Entry 4KNY (X-ray diffraction, 2.94 A resolution); this record covers chains B and Z of the 4 polymer chains in the assembly.

# Chain B
Molecule: KDP operon transcriptional regulatory protein KdpE
From: Escherichia coli
UniProtKB: P21866 (KDPE_ECOLI); numbering as in UniProt (aligned over 3-225)
Amino-acid sequence (227 residues; row label = number of the first residue in the row; numbers below 1 keep their minus sign (Gly-1 is residue -1)):
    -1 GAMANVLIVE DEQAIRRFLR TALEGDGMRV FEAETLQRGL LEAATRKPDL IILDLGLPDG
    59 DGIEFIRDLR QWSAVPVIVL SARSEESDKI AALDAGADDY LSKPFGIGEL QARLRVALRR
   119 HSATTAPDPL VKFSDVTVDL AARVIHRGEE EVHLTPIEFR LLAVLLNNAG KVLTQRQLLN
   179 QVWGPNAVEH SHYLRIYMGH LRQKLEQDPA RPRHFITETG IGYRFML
Disordered / not traced: -1
Construct notes: expression tag (-1 to 2)
Swiss-Prot annotation at these positions:
  - DNA-binding region: Asp126 to Leu225 (OmpR/PhoB-type)
  - modified residue: Asp52 (4-aspartylphosphate)
Reported in the primary citation:
  - mutagenesis - Q69A, E149A, E216A, R222A: increased signaling
  - mutagenesis - E216A: increased binding to Promoter DNA
  - mutagenesis - D52E: abolished signaling
  - mutagenesis - Q69E, Q69R: unchanged signaling
  - mutagenesis - D126A, H151A, K169A: decreased signaling
  - mutagenesis - D52A: abolished signaling in response to co-expressing histidine kinase KdpD
  - mutagenesis - D52A: unchanged signaling in response to overexpressed
  - post-translational modification sites: Asp52 (citing earlier work)
  - mutagenesis - D66A, W70A, R141A, R158A: decreased signaling in response to K+-limiting conditions
  - mutagenesis - E149A, R222A: unchanged binding to Promoter DNA

# Chain Z
Molecule: Promoter DNA
Sequence (30 nucleotides; numbered 1 to 30; the number before each row is that of its first residue):
     1 CGGGCGGGGT GTAAAAAAAG TATAAAAATG
Disordered / not traced: 1-6

# How chain B and chain Z interact
Contacting residue pairs (14; chain B residue first):
  Gln173(B) - DT10(Z)  hydrogen bond to the phosphate
  His190(B) - DG11(Z)  base contact
  His190(B) - DT12(Z)  base contact
  Arg193(B) - DG9(Z)  sugar contact
  Arg193(B) - DT10(Z)  salt bridge to the phosphate
  Arg193(B) - DG11(Z)  base contact
  Ile194(B) - DA13(Z)  base contact
  Arg200(B) - DG11(Z)  salt bridge to the phosphate
  Pro207(B) - DT12(Z)  phosphate contact
  Thr215(B) - DG11(Z)  phosphate contact
  Thr217(B) - DT10(Z)  phosphate contact
  Gly218(B) - DG9(Z)  phosphate contact
  Gly218(B) - DT10(Z)  hydrogen bond to the phosphate
  Tyr221(B) - DG11(Z)  hydrogen bond to the phosphate
Other interface residues (no listed pair), chain B (13 interface residues in all): Gly197, Ala208, Glu216

# Overview
The interface between chain B and chain Z involves 13 residues on one side and 5 on the other; the contacts
include 3 hydrogen bonds and 2 salt bridges. Polar contacts include Gln173(B)-DT10(Z), Gly218(B)-DT10(Z) and
Tyr221(B)-DG11(Z). The paper reports that Q69A, E149A and E216A of chain B, among others, increase signaling;
a modification site at Asp52(B); 15 substitutions were tested in all.
Chain B is KDP operon transcriptional regulatory protein KdpE (Escherichia coli) and chain Z is Promoter DNA;
the structure, Crystal structure of the response regulator KdpE complexed to DNA in an active-like
conformation, was determined by X-ray diffraction (same publication as 4KFC and 4L85).
